Entry 6PPB (electron microscopy, 4.30 A resolution (low resolution: residue-level contacts below are approximate; hydrogen-bond / salt-bridge calls are withheld)); this record covers chains l and n of the 19 polymer chains in the assembly.

== Chain l ==
Name: Capsid vertex component 2
Organism: Human herpesvirus 8
Reference sequence: Q76RI7 (Q76RI7_HHV8); residues 1-549 here = UniProt positions 1-549
Chain sequence (549 residues; numbered 1 to 549; the number before each row is that of its first residue):
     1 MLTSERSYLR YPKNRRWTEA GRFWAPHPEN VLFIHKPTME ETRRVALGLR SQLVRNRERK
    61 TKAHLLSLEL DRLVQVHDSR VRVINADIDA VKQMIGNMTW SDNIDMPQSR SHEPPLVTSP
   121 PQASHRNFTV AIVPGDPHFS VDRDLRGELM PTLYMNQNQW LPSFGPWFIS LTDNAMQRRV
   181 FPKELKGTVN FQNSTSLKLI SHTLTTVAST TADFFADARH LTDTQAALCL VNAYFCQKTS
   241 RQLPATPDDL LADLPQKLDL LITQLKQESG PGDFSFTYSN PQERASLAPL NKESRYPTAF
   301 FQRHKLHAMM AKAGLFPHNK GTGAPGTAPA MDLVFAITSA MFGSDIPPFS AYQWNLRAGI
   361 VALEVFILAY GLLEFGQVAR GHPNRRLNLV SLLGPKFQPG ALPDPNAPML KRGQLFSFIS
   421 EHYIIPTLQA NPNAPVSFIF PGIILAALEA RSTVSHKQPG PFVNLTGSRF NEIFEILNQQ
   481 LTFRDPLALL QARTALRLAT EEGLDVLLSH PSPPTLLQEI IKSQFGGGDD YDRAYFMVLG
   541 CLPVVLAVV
Not modelled in the structure: 1-21, 105-549

== Chain n ==
Name: Large tegument protein deneddylase
Organism: Human herpesvirus 8
Notes: EC 3.4.19.12, 3.4.22.-
Reference sequence: Q2HR64 (LTP_HHV8P); residue numbers follow UniProt; this construct covers 1-2635
Chain sequence (2635 residues; numbered 1 to 2635; the number before each row is that of its first residue):
     1 MAAQPLYMEG MASTHQANCI FGEHAGSQCL SNCVMYLASS YYNSETPLVD RASLDDVLEQ
    61 GMRLDLLLRK SGMLGFRQYA QLHHIPGFLR TDDWATKIFQ SPEFYGLIGQ DAAIREPFIE
   121 SLRSVLSRNY AGTVQYLIII CQSKAGAIVV KDKTYYMFDP HCIPNIPNSP AHVIKTNDVG
   181 VLLPYIATHD TEYTGCFLYF IPHDYISPEH YIANHYRTIV FEELHGPRMD ISRGVESCSI
   241 TEITSPSVSP APSEAPLRRD STQSQDETRP RRPRVVIPPY DPTDRPRPPH QDRPPEQAAG
   301 YGGNKGRGGN KGRGGKTGRG GNEGRGGHQP PDEHQPPHIT AEHMDQSDGQ GADGDMDSTP
   361 ANGETSVTET PGPEPNPPAR PDREPPPTPP ATPGATALLS DLTATRGQKR KFSSLKESYP
   421 IDSPPSDDDD VSQPSQQTAP DTEDIWIDDP LTPLYPLTDT PSFDITADVT PDNTHPEKAA
   481 DGDFTNKTTS TDADRYASAS QESLGTLVSP YDFTNLDTLL AELGRLGTAQ PIPVIVDRLT
   541 SRPFREASAL QAMDRILTHV VLEYGLVSGY STAAPSKCTH VLQFFILWGE KLGIPTEDAK
   601 TLLESALEIP AMCEIVQQGR LKEPTFSRHI ISKLNPCLES LHATSRQDFK SLIQAFNAEG
   661 IRIASRERET SMAELIETIT ARLKPNFNIV CARQDAQTIQ DGVGLLRAEV NKRNAQIAQE
   721 AAYFENIITA LSTFQPPPQS QQTFEVLPDL KLRTLVEHLT LVEAQVTTQT VESLQAYLQS
   781 AATAEHHLTN VPNVHSILSN ISNTLKVIDY VIPKFIINTD TLAPYKQQFS YLGGELASMF
   841 SLDWPHAPAE AVEPLPVLTS LRGKIAEALT RQENKNAVDQ ILTDAEGLLK NITDPNGAHF
   901 HAQAVSIPVL ENYVHNAGVL LKGEKSERFS RLKTAIQNLV SSESFITVTL HSTNLGNLVT
   961 NVPKLGEAFT GGPHLLTSPS VRQSLSTLCT TLLRDALDAL EKKDPALLGE GTTLALETLL
  1021 GYGSVQDYKE TVQIISSLVG IQKLVRDQGA DKWATAVTRL TDLKSTLATT AIETATKRKL
  1081 YRLIQRDLKE AQKHETNRAM EEWKQKVLAL DNASPERVAT LLQQAPTAKA REFAEKHFKI
  1141 LLPVPADAPV QASPTPMEYS ASPLPDPKDI DRATSIHGEQ AWKKIQQAFK DFNFAVLRPA
  1201 DWDALAAEYQ RRGSPLPAAV GPALSGFLET ILGTLNDIYM DKLRSFLPDA QPFQAPPFDW
  1261 LTPYQDQVSF FLRTIGLPLV RALADKISVQ ALRLSHALQS GDLQQATVGT PLELPATEYA
  1321 RIASNMKSVF NDHGLQVRSE VADYVEAQRA DAHTPHVPRP KIQAPKTLIP HPDAIVADGL
  1381 PAFLKTSLLQ QEAKLLALQR ADFESLESDM RAAEAQRKAS REETQRKMAH AITQLLQQAP
  1441 SAISGRPLSL QDPVGFLEGI IYDKVLERES YETGLEGLSW LEQTIKSITV YAPVEEKQRM
  1501 HVLLDEVKKQ RANTETALEL EAAATHGDDA RLLQRAVDEL SPLRVKGGKA AVESWRQKIQ
  1561 TLKSLVQEAE QAGLLLATID TVAGQAQETI SPSTLQGLYQ QGQEAMAAIK RFRDSPQLAG
  1621 LQEKLAELQQ YVKYKKQYLE HFEATQSVVF TAFPLTQEVT IPALHYAGPF DNLERLSRYL
  1681 HIGQTQPAPG QWLLTLPTFD PTRPACVPAG GHEPPLHRQV VFSSFLEAQI RLALSVAGPV
  1741 PGRGLPGTPQ IRRGVEAAAC FLHQWDEISR LLPEVLDTFF HNAPLPAESS SNAFLAMCVL
  1801 THLVYLAGRA VLGPREPEHA APDAYPREVA LAPRDLTYLL LAMWPSWISA ILKQPSHAEA
  1861 AHACLVTLPT MLKAVPYLTL EASAGPLPAD MRHFATPEAR LFFPARWHHV NVQEKLWLRN
  1921 DFMSLCHRSP GRARIAVLVW AVTCLDPEVI RQLWSTLRPL TADESDTASG LLRVLVEMEF
  1981 GPPPKTPRRE AVAPGATLPP YPYGLATGER LVGQAQERSG GAGKMPVSGF EIVLGALLFR
  2041 APLRIFSTAS THRISDFEGG FQILTPLLDC CPDREPFASL AAAPRRTVPL GDPCANIHTP
  2101 EEIQIFARQA AWLQYTFANY QIPSTDNPIP IVVLNANNNL ENSYIPRDRK ADPLRPFYVV
  2161 PLKPQGRWPE IMTTATTPCR LPTSPEEAGS QFARLLQSQV SATWSDIFSR VPERLAPNAT
  2221 QKSSQTMSEI HEVAATPPLT ITPNKPTGTP HVSPEADPIT ERKRGQQPKI VADNMPSRIL
  2281 PSLPTPKPRE PRITLPHALP VISPPAHRPS PIPHLPAPQV TEPKGVLQSK RGTLVLRPAA
  2341 VIDPRKPVSA PITRYERTAL QPPRTEGEGR RPPDTQPVTL TFRLPPTAPT PATAALETKT
  2401 TPPSTPPHAI DISPPQTPPM STSPHARDTS PPAEKRAAPV IRVMAPTQPS GEARVKRVEI
  2461 EQGLSTRNEA PPLERSNHAV PAVTPRRTVA REIRIPPEIK AGWDTAPDIP LPHSSPESSP
  2521 PTSPQPIRVD DKSPLPNLVE RYARGFLDTP SVEVMSLENQ DIAVDPGLLT RRIPSVVPMP
  2581 HPIMWSPIVP ISLQNTDIDT AKITLISFIR RIKQKVAALS ASLAETVDRI KKWYL
Not modelled in the structure: 1-2595
Construct notes: conflict Thr-2220 (Pro in Q2HR64)
Swiss-Prot annotation at these positions:
  - region: Lys-316 to Arg-325 (Interaction with inner tegument protein)
  - active site: Cys-29, Asp-159, His-161
  - site: Gln-16 (Important for catalytic activity)

== Interface between chain l and chain n ==
Contacting residue pairs (23):
  Leu-65(l) / Tyr-2634(n)
  Leu-66(l) / Ile-2630(n)
  Glu-69(l) / Arg-2629(n)
  Glu-69(l) / Tyr-2634(n)
  Leu-73(l) / Leu-2623(n)
  Leu-73(l) / Thr-2626(n)
  His-77(l) / Leu-2619(n)
  Arg-80(l) / Ala-2618(n)
  Arg-80(l) / Ser-2622(n)
  Ile-84(l) / Lys-2615(n)
  Asp-87(l) / Ile-2612(n)
  Asp-87(l) / Lys-2615(n)
  Val-91(l) / Phe-2608(n)
  Val-91(l) / Ile-2612(n)
  Met-94(l) / Phe-2608(n)
  Met-98(l) / Thr-2600(n)
  Met-98(l) / Ala-2601(n)
  Met-98(l) / Thr-2604(n)
  Ser-101(l) / Thr-2596(n)
  Asp-102(l) / Thr-2596(n)
  Asp-102(l) / Asp-2597(n)
  Asp-102(l) / Thr-2600(n)
  Ile-104(l) / Thr-2596(n)
Other interface residues (no listed pair), chain l (19 interface residues in all): Lys-62, Leu-70, Val-83, Ile-88, Ala-90
Other interface residues (no listed pair), chain n (18 interface residues in all): Leu-2605, Val-2627

== Summary ==
Chain l and chain n form an interface of 19 and 18 residues respectively. UniProt lists 3 active-site residues
on chain n.
Chain l is Capsid vertex component 2 and chain n is Large tegument protein deneddylase, both from Human
herpesvirus 8; the structure, Kaposi's sarcoma-associated herpesvirus (KSHV), C5 portal vertex structure, was
determined by electron microscopy (same publication as 6PPD, 6PPH and 6PPI).
